Entry 7BRJ (X-ray diffraction, 2.70 A resolution); this record covers chains B and L of the 3 polymer chains in the assembly.

# Chain B
Molecule: Atrial natriuretic peptide receptor 1
Source organism: Rattus norvegicus
Notes: EC 4.6.1.2
UniProtKB: P18910 (ANPRA_RAT); residues 1-435 here correspond to UniProt positions 29-463 (UniProt number = residue number + 28)
Sequence (435 residues; numbered 1 to 435; the number before each row is that of its first residue):
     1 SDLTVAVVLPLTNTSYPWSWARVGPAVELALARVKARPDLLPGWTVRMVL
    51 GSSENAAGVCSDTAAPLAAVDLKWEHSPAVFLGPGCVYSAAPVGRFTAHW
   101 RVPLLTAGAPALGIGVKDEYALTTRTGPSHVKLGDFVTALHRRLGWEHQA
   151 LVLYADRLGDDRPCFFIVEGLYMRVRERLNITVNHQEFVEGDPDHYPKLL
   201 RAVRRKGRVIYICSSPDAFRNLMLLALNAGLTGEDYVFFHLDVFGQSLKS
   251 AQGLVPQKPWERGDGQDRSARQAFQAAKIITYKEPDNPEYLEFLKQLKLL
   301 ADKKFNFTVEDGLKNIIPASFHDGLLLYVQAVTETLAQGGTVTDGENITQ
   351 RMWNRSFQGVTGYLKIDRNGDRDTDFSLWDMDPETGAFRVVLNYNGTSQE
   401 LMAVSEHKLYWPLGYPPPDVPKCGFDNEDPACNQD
Disordered / not traced: 427-435
Disulfide bonds: Cys60-Cys86, Cys164-Cys213
Covalent attachments: N-acetylglucosamine (NAG) linked to Asn13, Asn395

# Chain L
Molecule: Urodilatin
Notes: engineered mutation(s): deletion of residues 1-6
UniProtKB: P01160 (ANF_HUMAN); aligned to UniProt positions 124-143 over residues 9-28 (the alignment contains insertions or deletions, so no single offset holds)
Sequence (22 residues; row label = number of the first residue in the row):
     7 CFGGRMDRIGAQSGLGCNSFRY
Disulfide bonds: Cys7-Cys23

# Interface between chain B and chain L
Residue-residue contacts - 35 pairs, chain B then chain L:
  Asp62(B) - Arg14(L)
  Val87(B) - Met12(L)  hydrophobic
  Tyr88(B) - Met12(L)
  Tyr88(B) - Asp13(L)
  Tyr88(B) - Arg14(L)
  Ala91(B) - Met12(L)  hydrophobic
  Arg95(B) - Met12(L)
  Ala111(B) - Met12(L)  hydrophobic
  Gly113(B) - Met12(L)
  Ile114(B) - Met12(L)
  Tyr120(B) - Met12(L)
  Asp156(B) - Arg27(L)  hydrogen bond (backbone-side chain)
  Leu158(B) - Arg27(L)
  Gly159(B) - Arg14(L)
  Asp160(B) - Arg14(L)  hydrogen bond (backbone-side chain)
  Asp161(B) - Arg14(L)
  Arg162(B) - Ala17(L)
  Phe165(B) - Phe8(L)  hydrophobic
  Val168(B) - Phe8(L)  hydrophobic
  Glu169(B) - Phe8(L)
  Glu169(B) - Gly9(L)  hydrogen bond (side chain-backbone)
  Tyr172(B) - Phe8(L)  hydrophobic
  His185(B) - Phe8(L)
  His185(B) - Asn24(L)  hydrogen bond (backbone-side chain)
  Gln186(B) - Asn24(L)  hydrogen bond (side chain-backbone)
  Gln186(B) - Ser25(L)
  Gln186(B) - Phe26(L)
  Glu187(B) - Asn24(L)  hydrogen bond (backbone-backbone)
  Glu187(B) - Ser25(L)  hydrogen bond
  Glu187(B) - Phe26(L)  hydrogen bond (backbone-backbone)
  Glu187(B) - Arg27(L)
  Val189(B) - Arg27(L)
  His195(B) - Phe26(L)
  His195(B) - Arg27(L)
  Lys198(B) - Phe26(L)
Other interface residues (no listed pair), chain B (31 interface residues in all): Leu112, Tyr154, Phe166, Met173, Phe188, Leu199
Other interface residues (no listed pair), chain L (13 interface residues in all): Cys7, Cys23, Tyr28

# Overview
The interface between chain B and chain L involves 31 residues on one side and 13 on the other, with 8
hydrogen bonds. Among the polar pairs are Asp156(B)-Arg27(L), Asp160(B)-Arg14(L) and Glu169(B)-Gly9(L).
Covalently linked N-acetylglucosamine: at Asn13(B) and Asn395(B).
Here chain B is Atrial natriuretic peptide receptor 1 (Rattus norvegicus) and chain L is Urodilatin. Entry
7BRJ (Atrial Natriuretic Peptide Receptor complexed with deletion mutant of human Atrial Natriuretic
Peptide[7-28]) was determined by X-ray diffraction.
